6WYC - chains A and D of the 4 polymer chains in the assembly; structure by X-ray diffraction, 1.50 A resolution.

# Chain A (and D)
Protein: Glyceraldehyde-3-phosphate dehydrogenase
From: Chlamydia trachomatis (strain D/UW-3/Cx)
Notes: EC 1.2.1.12; chain D of this document is another copy of the same molecule, construct and numbering; everything in this record applies to it too
UniProt: P0CE13 (G3P_CHLTR); residue numbers follow UniProt; this construct covers 1-334
Amino-acid sequence (334 residues; each row starts with the number of its first residue):
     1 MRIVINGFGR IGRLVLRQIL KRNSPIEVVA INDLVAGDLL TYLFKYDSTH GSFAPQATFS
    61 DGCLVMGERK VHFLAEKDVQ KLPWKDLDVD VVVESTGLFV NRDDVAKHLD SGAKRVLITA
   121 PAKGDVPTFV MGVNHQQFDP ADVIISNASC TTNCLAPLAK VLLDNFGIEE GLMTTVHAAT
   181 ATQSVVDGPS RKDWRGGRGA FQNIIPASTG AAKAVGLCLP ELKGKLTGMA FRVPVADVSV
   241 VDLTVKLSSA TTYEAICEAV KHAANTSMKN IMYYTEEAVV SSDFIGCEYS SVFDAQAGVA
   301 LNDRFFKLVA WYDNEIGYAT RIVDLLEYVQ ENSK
Disordered / not traced: 334 (chain D: 333-334)
Modified residues: Cys63 (S-nitroso-cysteine; SNC); Cys287 (s,S-(2-hydroxyethyl)thiocysteine; CME)
Ligand contacts: NAD (nicotinamide-adenine-dinucleotide): Asn6, Gly7, Phe8, Gly9, Arg10, Ile11, Asn32, Asp33, Leu34, Glu76, Lys77, Ser95, Thr96, Gly97, Leu98, Phe99, Thr119, Ala120, Cys150, His177, Thr180, Ala181, Asn314, Glu315, Tyr318
Curated features (UniProtKB/Swiss-Prot):
  - active site: Cys150 (Nucleophile)
  - binding site (NAD(+)): Arg10, Ile11, Asp33, Lys77, Thr119, Asn314
  - binding site (D-glyceraldehyde 3-phosphate): Ser149 to Thr151, Thr180, Thr209, Gly210, Arg232
  - site: His177 (Activates thiol group during catalysis)
Reported in the primary citation:
  - contacts within the chain: Phe59-Cys63, Cys63-Leu64, Cys63-Val65, Cys63-Lys70, Cys63-His72, Cys63-Phe73, Cys150-His177, Val238-Asn314 (backbone contact), Tyr273-Cys287 (hydrophobic contact), Phe284-Cys287 (hydrophobic contact), Cys287-Tyr289 (hydrophobic contact), Cys287-Val292 (hydrophobic contact)
  - binding site for NAD: Arg10, Ile11, Asp33, Lys77, Thr119, Ala181, Asn314
  - catalytic residues: Cys150, His177
  - conformationally variable residues (loop rearrangement): Ala122 to Val126, Thr209 to Pro220
  - self-association interface (contacts with another copy of this molecule); pairs are residue here / residue on that copy: Asp187-Arg13 (hydrogen bond), Arg191-Leu34 (hydrogen bond), Arg195-Asp294 (salt bridge), Arg198-Asp283 (salt bridge), Arg198-Tyr42 (hydrogen bond), Arg198-Ser48 (hydrogen bond), Asp187, Arg191, Arg198
  - post-translational modification sites: Cys63, Cys287
  - binding site for NAD: Gly7 to Arg13 (by similarity / conservation)

# Chain A / chain D interface
Contacting residue pairs - 9 pairs, chain A then chain D:
  Tyr42(A) - Ala278(D)  hydrogen bond (side chain-backbone)
  Tyr46(A) - Glu277(D)  hydrogen bond
  Tyr46(A) - Asp283(D)
  Ser48(A) - Ser282(D)  hydrogen bond
  Glu277(A) - Tyr42(D)
  Glu277(A) - Tyr46(D)  hydrogen bond
  Ala278(A) - Tyr42(D)  hydrogen bond (backbone-side chain)
  Ser282(A) - Ser48(D)  hydrogen bond
  Asp283(A) - Tyr46(D)
Other interface residues (no listed pair), chain A (9 interface residues in all): Asp47, Val280
Other interface residues (no listed pair), chain D (9 interface residues in all): Lys45, Asp47

# Overview
The chain A/chain D interface involves 9 residues from each chain, with 6 hydrogen bonds. Among the polar
pairs are Tyr42(A)-Ala278(D), Tyr46(A)-Glu277(D) and Ser48(A)-Ser282(D). Chain A binds NAD. The paper reports
catalytic residues Cys150(A) and His177(A); a binding site for NAD at Arg10(A), Ile11(A) and Asp33(A) among
others.
Chain A and chain D are both Glyceraldehyde-3-phosphate dehydrogenase (Chlamydia trachomatis (strain
D/UW-3/Cx)); the structure, Crystal Structure of Chlamydia trachomatis Glyceraldehyde 3-phosphate
dehydrogenase, was determined by X-ray diffraction, deposited together with 6X2E.
